PDB entry 3AVG | X-ray diffraction, 1.70 A resolution | chains A and B of the 4 polymer chains in the assembly

Chain A (and B):
Molecule: Integrase
From: Human immunodeficiency virus type 1
Notes: fragment: CCD domain; chain B of this document is another copy of the same molecule, construct and numbering; everything in this record applies to it too
Reference sequence: P12497 (POL_HV1N5); residues 50-212 here correspond to UniProt positions 1197-1359 (UniProt number = residue number + 1147)
Sequence (183 residues; row label = number of the first residue in the row):
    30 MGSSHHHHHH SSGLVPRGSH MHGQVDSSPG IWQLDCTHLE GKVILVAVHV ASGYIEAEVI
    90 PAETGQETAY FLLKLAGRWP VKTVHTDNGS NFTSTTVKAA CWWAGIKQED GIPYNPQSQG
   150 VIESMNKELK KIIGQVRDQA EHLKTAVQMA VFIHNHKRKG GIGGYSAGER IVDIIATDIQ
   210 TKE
Disordered / not traced: 30-56, 189-192, 210-212
Sequence notes: expression tag (30-49); engineered mutation Ser56 (Cys1203 in P12497), Asp139 (Phe1286 in P12497), His185 (Phe1332 in P12497)
Curated features (UniProtKB/Swiss-Prot):
  - binding site (Mg(2+)): Asp64, Asp116, Glu152

Interface between chain A and chain B:
Residue-residue contacts (62):
  Tyr83(A) - Arg107(B)  hydrogen bond (side chain-backbone)
  Glu85(A) - Arg107(B)  salt bridge
  Ala86(A) - Arg107(B)  hydrogen bond (backbone-side chain)
  Glu87(A) - Tyr99(B)
  Glu87(A) - Lys103(B)  salt bridge
  Glu87(A) - Arg107(B)  salt bridge
  Tyr99(A) - Glu87(B)
  Tyr99(A) - Lys173(B)
  Tyr99(A) - Gln177(B)
  Leu102(A) - Thr174(B)
  Leu102(A) - Gln177(B)
  Lys103(A) - Glu87(B)  salt bridge
  Lys103(A) - Lys103(B)
  Lys103(A) - Gln177(B)
  Ala105(A) - Phe181(B)
  Ala105(A) - His185(B)  hydrogen bond (backbone-side chain)
  Gly106(A) - Phe181(B)
  Gly106(A) - Asn184(B)  hydrogen bond (backbone-side chain)
  Arg107(A) - Tyr83(B)  hydrogen bond (backbone-side chain)
  Arg107(A) - Glu85(B)  salt bridge
  Arg107(A) - Ala86(B)  hydrogen bond (side chain-backbone)
  Arg107(A) - Glu87(B)  salt bridge
  Arg107(A) - Trp108(B)
  Arg107(A) - Gln177(B)  hydrogen bond
  Arg107(A) - Val180(B)
  Trp108(A) - Arg107(B)
  Trp108(A) - Trp108(B)  hydrophobic
  Trp132(A) - Gln168(B)  hydrogen bond
  Trp132(A) - Met178(B)
  Trp132(A) - Phe181(B)  hydrophobic
  Trp132(A) - Ile182(B)  hydrophobic
  Ala133(A) - Phe181(B)
  Gln168(A) - Trp132(B)  hydrogen bond
  Lys173(A) - Tyr99(B)
  Thr174(A) - Leu102(B)
  Gln177(A) - Tyr99(B)
  Gln177(A) - Leu102(B)
  Gln177(A) - Lys103(B)
  Gln177(A) - Arg107(B)  hydrogen bond
  Met178(A) - Trp132(B)
  Val180(A) - Arg107(B)
  Phe181(A) - Ala105(B)
  Phe181(A) - Gly106(B)
  Phe181(A) - Trp132(B)  hydrophobic
  Phe181(A) - Ala133(B)
  Ile182(A) - Trp132(B)  hydrophobic
  Asn184(A) - Gly106(B)  hydrogen bond (side chain-backbone)
  His185(A) - Ala105(B)
  Glu198(A) - Ile208(B)
  Val201(A) - Val201(B)
  Val201(A) - Ile204(B)  hydrophobic
  Val201(A) - Ala205(B)
  Asp202(A) - Ala205(B)
  Asp202(A) - Ile208(B)
  Asp202(A) - Gln209(B)  hydrogen bond
  Ile204(A) - Val201(B)  hydrophobic
  Ala205(A) - Val201(B)
  Ala205(A) - Asp202(B)
  Ala205(A) - Ala205(B)  hydrophobic
  Ile208(A) - Glu198(B)
  Ile208(A) - Asp202(B)
  Gln209(A) - Asp202(B)  hydrogen bond
Interface residues without a listed pair, chain A (32 interface residues in all): Val165, Tyr194
Interface residues without a listed pair, chain B (32 interface residues in all): Val165, Tyr194

Overview:
Chain A and chain B each contribute 32 residues to their interface; the contacts include 13 hydrogen bonds and
6 salt bridges. Among the polar pairs are Glu85(A)-Arg107(B), Glu87(A)-Lys103(B) and Glu87(A)-Arg107(B). From
UniProt: 3 Mg2+-binding residues on chain A.
Chain A and chain B are both Integrase (Human immunodeficiency virus type 1); the structure, Crystal
structures of novel allosteric peptide inhibitors of HIV integrase in the LEDGF binding site, was determined
by X-ray diffraction together with 3AV9, 3AVA, 3AVB, 3AVC, 3AVF, 3AVH and 6 further entries from the same
study.
